Entry 5KWY (X-ray diffraction, 2.40 A resolution); this record covers chains A and B of the 4 polymer chains in the assembly.

[Chain A (and B)]
Molecule: Niemann-Pick C1 protein
Organism: Homo sapiens
Notes: chain B of this document is another copy of the same molecule, construct and numbering; everything in this record applies to it too
UniProtKB: O15118 (NPC1_HUMAN); numbering as in UniProt (aligned over 374-620)
Amino-acid sequence (247 residues; each row starts with the number of its first residue):
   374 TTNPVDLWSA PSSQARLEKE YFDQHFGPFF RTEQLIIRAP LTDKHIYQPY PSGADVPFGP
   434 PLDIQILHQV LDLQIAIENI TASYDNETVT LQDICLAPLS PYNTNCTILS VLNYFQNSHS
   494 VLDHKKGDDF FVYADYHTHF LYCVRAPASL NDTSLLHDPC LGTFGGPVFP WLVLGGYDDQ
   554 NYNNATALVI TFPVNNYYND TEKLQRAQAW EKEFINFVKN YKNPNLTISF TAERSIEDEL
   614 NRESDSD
Disordered / not traced: 374-399, 608-620 (chain B: 374-377, 614-620)
UniProt features mapped onto this chain:
  - glycosylation (N-linked (GlcNAc...) asparagine): Asn452, Asn459, Asn478, Asn524, Asn557, Asn572, Asn598
  - natural variant: Val378 (V378A: In NPC1), Leu380 (L380F: In NPC1), Ala388 (A388P: In NPC1), Arg389 (R389C: In NPC1), Pro401 (P401T: In NPC1), Arg404 (R404P: In NPC1; R404Q: In NPC1; R404W: In NPC1), Pro433 (P433L: In NPC1), Pro434 (P434L: In NPC1; P434S), Glu451 (E451K: In NPC1), Ser473 (S473P: In NPC1), Pro474 (P474L: In NPC1), Cys479 (C479Y: In NPC1), 12 further natural variant entries in UniProt
  - mutagenesis: Tyr423 to Pro424 (Strongly reduces interaction with ebolavirus glycoprotein), Phe503 (F503A/G: Loss of interaction with ebolavirus glycoprotein), Phe504 (F504A/G: Loss of interaction with ebolavirus glycoprotein), Tyr506 (Y506A: Loss of interaction with ebolavirus glycoprotein)
Disulfides: Cys468-Cys479, Cys516-Cys533
What the authors report for this chain:
  - conformationally variable residues (loop rearrangement): Pro424, Phe503

[How chain A and chain B interact]
Pairs across the interface - 33 pairs, chain A then chain B:
  Gln438(A) - Ile448(B)
  Gln438(A) - Asn452(B)  hydrogen bond
  His441(A) - Asp445(B)
  His441(A) - His492(B)
  Gln442(A) - Asp445(B)
  Gln442(A) - Ala449(B)
  Asp445(A) - His441(B)
  Asp445(A) - Gln442(B)  hydrogen bond (side chain-backbone)
  Asp445(A) - Asp445(B)
  Ile448(A) - Gln438(B)
  Ala449(A) - Asn598(B)
  Asn452(A) - Gln438(B)  hydrogen bond
  His492(A) - His441(B)
  His492(A) - His492(B)
  His492(A) - Asp496(B)
  Ser493(A) - Asp496(B)
  Asp496(A) - His492(B)
  Asp496(A) - Ser493(B)
  Phe590(A) - Pro597(B)  hydrophobic
  Phe590(A) - Asn598(B)
  Asn593(A) - Lys595(B)
  Asn593(A) - Pro597(B)
  Tyr594(A) - Lys595(B)
  Tyr594(A) - Asn596(B)
  Lys595(A) - Asn593(B)
  Lys595(A) - Tyr594(B)
  Lys595(A) - Lys595(B)  hydrogen bond (backbone-backbone)
  Asn596(A) - Tyr594(B)
  Pro597(A) - Phe590(B)  hydrophobic
  Pro597(A) - Asn593(B)
  Pro597(A) - Tyr594(B)
  Asn598(A) - Ala449(B)
  Asn598(A) - Phe590(B)
Interface residues without a listed pair, chain B (18 interface residues in all): Ser491

[Summary]
Chain A and chain B form an interface of 17 and 18 residues respectively, with 4 hydrogen bonds. Among the
polar pairs are Gln438(A)-Asn452(B), Asp445(A)-Gln442(B) and Lys595(A)-Lys595(B). UniProt lists 5 mutagenesis
sites on chain A. From the paper: conformational variability at Pro424(A) and Phe503(A).
Chain A and chain B are both Niemann-Pick C1 protein (Homo sapiens); the structure, Structure of human NPC1
middle lumenal domain bound to NPC2, was determined by X-ray diffraction.
